4RSC - chains A and B; structure by X-ray diffraction, 1.80 A resolution.

Chain A (and B):
Molecule: Retinoid isomerohydrolase
From: Bos taurus
Notes: EC 3.1.1.64; chain B of this document is another copy of the same molecule, construct and numbering; everything in this record applies to it too
UniProtKB: Q28175 (RPE65_BOVIN); numbering as in UniProt (aligned over 1-533)
Sequence (533 residues; row label = number of the first residue in the row):
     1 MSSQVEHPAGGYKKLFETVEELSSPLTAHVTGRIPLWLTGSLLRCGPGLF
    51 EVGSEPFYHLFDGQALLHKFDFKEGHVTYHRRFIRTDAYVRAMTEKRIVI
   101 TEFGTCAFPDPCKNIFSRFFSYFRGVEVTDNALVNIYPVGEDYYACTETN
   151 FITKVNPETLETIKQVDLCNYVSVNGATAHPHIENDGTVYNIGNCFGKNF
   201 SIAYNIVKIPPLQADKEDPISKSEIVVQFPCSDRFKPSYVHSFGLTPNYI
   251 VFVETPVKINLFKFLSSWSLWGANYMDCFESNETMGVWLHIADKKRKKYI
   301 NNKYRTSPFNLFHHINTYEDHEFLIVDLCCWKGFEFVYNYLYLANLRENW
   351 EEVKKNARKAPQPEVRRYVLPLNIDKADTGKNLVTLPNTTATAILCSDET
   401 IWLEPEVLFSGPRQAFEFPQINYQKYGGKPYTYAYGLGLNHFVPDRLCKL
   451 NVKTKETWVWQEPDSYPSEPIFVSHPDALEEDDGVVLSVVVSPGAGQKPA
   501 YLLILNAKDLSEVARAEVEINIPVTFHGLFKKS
Unresolved in the structure: 1-2, 109-126, 197-201, 268-271 (chain B: 1-2, 110-124, 197-201, 266-271)
Sequence notes: conflict Leu341 (Ser in Q28175)
Ion coordination: Fe2+: His180, His241, His313, His527 (together with palmitic acid)
Residues lining bound ligands: emixustat (A3V; (1R)-3-amino-1-[3-(cyclohexylmethoxy)phenyl]propan-1-ol): Phe61, Phe103, Thr129, Val134, Thr147, Glu148, Thr149, Asn175, Gly176, Asn194, Phe196, Tyr239, His241, Ile259, Phe264, Tyr275, Tyr338
What the authors report for this chain:
  - binding site for emixustat: Phe61, Phe103, Thr129, Thr147, Glu148, Thr149, Asn175, Asn194, Phe196, Ile259, Phe264, Tyr275, Tyr338
  - conformationally variable residues: Phe196, Phe264
  - binding site for palmitic acid: His241, Phe526
  - catalytic residues: Phe103, Thr147, Glu148 (proposed by the authors, not directly observed)
  - specificity-determining residues: Phe103, Thr147

Interface between chain A and chain B:
Contacting residue pairs - 69 pairs, chain A then chain B:
  Glu283(A) with Cys396(B); Ser397(B), hydrogen bond (side chain-backbone)
  Ser307(A) with Ser307(B), hydrogen bond; Trp402(B); Glu404(B), hydrogen bond
  Pro308(A) with Trp402(B)
  Lys332(A) with Thr390(B), hydrogen bond (side chain-backbone); Glu404(B); Pro405(B), hydrogen bond (side chain-backbone)
  Phe334(A) with Gly380(B); Ile394(B), hydrophobic; Cys396(B), hydrophobic
  Glu335(A) with Gly380(B); Lys381(B)
  Arg358(A) with Val384(B); Thr385(B)
  Lys359(A) with Asp378(B), salt bridge; Asn382(B), hydrogen bond (backbone-backbone); Thr385(B)
  Ala360(A) with Asn382(B), hydrogen bond (backbone-side chain)
  Gln362(A) with Thr389(B), hydrogen bond (side chain-backbone); Thr390(B); Thr392(B)
  Arg366(A) with Glu404(B), salt bridge
  Asp378(A) with Lys359(B), salt bridge
  Gly380(A) with Phe334(B); Glu335(B)
  Lys381(A) with Glu335(B)
  Asn382(A) with Lys359(B), hydrogen bond (backbone-backbone); Ala360(B), hydrogen bond (side chain-backbone)
  Val384(A) with Arg358(B); Arg413(B), hydrogen bond (backbone-side chain)
  Thr385(A) with Arg358(B); Lys359(B); Arg413(B)
  Leu386(A) with Arg413(B), hydrogen bond (backbone-side chain)
  Pro387(A) with Pro412(B); Arg413(B)
  Asn388(A) with Pro412(B)
  Thr389(A) with Gln362(B), hydrogen bond (backbone-side chain); Pro412(B)
  Thr390(A) with Lys332(B), hydrogen bond (backbone-side chain); Gln362(B); Ser410(B), hydrogen bond; Gly411(B); Pro412(B)
  Thr392(A) with Lys332(B); Gln362(B)
  Ile394(A) with Phe334(B), hydrophobic
  Cys396(A) with Glu283(B); Phe334(B), hydrophobic
  Ser397(A) with Glu283(B), hydrogen bond (backbone-side chain)
  Trp402(A) with Ser307(B); Pro308(B)
  Glu404(A) with Ser307(B), hydrogen bond; Lys332(B); Arg366(B), salt bridge
  Pro405(A) with Lys332(B), hydrogen bond (backbone-side chain)
  Val407(A) with Val407(B), hydrophobic
  Ser410(A) with Thr390(B), hydrogen bond
  Gly411(A) with Thr390(B)
  Pro412(A) with Pro387(B); Asn388(B); Thr389(B); Thr390(B)
  Arg413(A) with Val384(B), hydrogen bond (side chain-backbone); Thr385(B); Leu386(B), hydrogen bond (side chain-backbone); Pro387(B)
Other interface residues (no listed pair), chain A (39 interface residues in all): Gly333, Tyr340, Glu364, Thr379, Ala391
Other interface residues (no listed pair), chain B (39 interface residues in all): Gly333, Tyr340, Glu364, Thr379, Ala391

Summary:
Chain A and chain B each contribute 39 residues to their interface, with 21 hydrogen bonds and 4 salt bridges.
Among the polar pairs are Lys359(A)-Asp378(B), Arg366(A)-Glu404(B) and Glu283(A)-Ser397(B). Chain A binds
emixustat. From the paper: catalytic residues Phe103(A), Thr147(A) and Glu148(A); a binding site for emixustat
at Phe61(A), Phe103(A) and Thr129(A) among others.
Both chains are Retinoid isomerohydrolase (Bos taurus). Entry 4RSC (Crystal structure of RPE65 in complex with
emixustat and palmitate) was determined by X-ray diffraction together with 4RSE from the same study.
